Entry 5UUN (X-ray diffraction, 1.45 A resolution); this record covers chains B and A.

== Chain B (and A) ==
Name: Glutathione S-transferase-like protein
Organism: Novosphingobium aromaticivorans (strain ATCC 700278 / DSM 12444 / CIP 105152 / NBRC 16084 / F199)
Notes: chain A of this document is another copy of the same molecule, construct and numbering; everything in this record applies to it too
Reference sequence: Q2G542 (Q2G542_NOVAD); residues 6-293 here correspond to UniProt positions 1-288 (UniProt number = residue number - 5)
Sequence (293 residues; row label = number of the first residue in the row):
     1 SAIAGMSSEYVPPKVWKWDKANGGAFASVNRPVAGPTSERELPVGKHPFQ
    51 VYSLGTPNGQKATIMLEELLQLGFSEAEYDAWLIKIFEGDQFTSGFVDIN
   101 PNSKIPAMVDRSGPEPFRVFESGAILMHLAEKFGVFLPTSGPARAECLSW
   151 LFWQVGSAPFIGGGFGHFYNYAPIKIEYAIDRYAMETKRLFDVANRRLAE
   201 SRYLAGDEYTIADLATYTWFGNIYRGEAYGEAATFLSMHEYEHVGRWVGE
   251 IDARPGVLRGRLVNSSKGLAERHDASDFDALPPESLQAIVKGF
Unresolved in the structure: 1-9 (chain A: 1-7)
Sequence notes: expression tag (1-5)
Residues lining bound ligands:
  - glutathione (GSH), molecule 1: Phe26, Val29, Asn30, Thr56, Asn58, Lys61, Ile86, Gln91, Phe92, Ser103, Lys104, Ile105, Pro106, Glu121, Ser122, Gly123, Val155, Ala158, Pro159, Gly162, Gly163, His167, Trp219, Tyr229
  - glutathione (GSH), molecule 2: Gly156, Phe160, Arg182
From the paper describing this entry:
  - binding site for glutathione: Thr56, Asn58
  - conformationally variable residues (loop rearrangement): Gln287 to Phe293
  - catalytic residues: Tyr171, Tyr229, Phe293 (from molecular simulation)
  - mutagenesis - T56A (1000-fold), Y171F: decreased catalytic activity on GS-HPV
  - mutagenesis - Y229F: decreased catalytic activity

== Chain B / chain A interface ==
Residue-residue contacts - 153 pairs, chain B then chain A:
  Tyr10(B) with Lys175(A); Glu177(A)
  Pro12(B) with Lys175(A)
  Pro13(B) with Phe235(A)
  Lys14(B) with Thr234(A); Phe235(A)
  Val15(B) with Thr234(A); Phe235(A); Ser237(A)
  Trp16(B) with Asp181(A), hydrogen bond; Ala184(A); Met185(A), hydrophobic; Lys188(A); Phe235(A), hydrogen bond (backbone-backbone)
  Trp18(B) with Met185(A)
  Lys20(B) with Glu177(A), salt bridge
  Asn22(B) with Tyr178(A), hydrogen bond (side chain-backbone); Asp181(A); Arg182(A)
  Gly23(B) with Tyr178(A), hydrogen bond (backbone-side chain)
  Gly24(B) with Tyr178(A), hydrogen bond (backbone-side chain)
  Asn30(B) with Arg182(A); Met185(A)
  Arg31(B) with Met185(A); Arg189(A)
  Pro32(B) with Met185(A); Lys188(A); Arg189(A), hydrogen bond (backbone-backbone)
  Val33(B) with Arg189(A); Asp192(A)
  Ala34(B) with Asp192(A), hydrogen bond (backbone-side chain); Val193(A), hydrophobic; Arg196(A)
  Gly35(B) with Arg196(A)
  Pro36(B) with Arg196(A)
  Pro101(B) with Trp150(A), hydrophobic; Val193(A)
  Asn102(B) with Trp153(A), hydrogen bond; Arg189(A), hydrogen bond; Leu190(A); Val193(A)
  Lys104(B) with Arg189(A)
  Phe117(B) with Pro142(A), hydrophobic; Ala145(A), hydrophobic
  Arg118(B) with Glu146(A), salt bridge
  Val119(B) with Ser149(A)
  Phe120(B) with Ser149(A), hydrogen bond (backbone-side chain); Trp150(A)
  Glu121(B) with Ser149(A); Phe152(A); Trp153(A)
  Gly123(B) with Phe152(A)
  Ala124(B) with Leu148(A); Ser149(A); Phe152(A)
  Met127(B) with Met127(A), hydrophobic; Phe152(A), hydrophobic
  Glu131(B) with Glu131(A); Arg144(A), salt bridge
  Pro142(B) with Phe117(A), hydrophobic
  Arg144(B) with Glu131(A), salt bridge
  Ala145(B) with Phe117(A), hydrophobic
  Glu146(B) with Arg118(A), salt bridge
  Leu148(B) with Ala124(A); Met127(A), hydrophobic
  Ser149(B) with Val119(A); Phe120(A), hydrogen bond (side chain-backbone); Glu121(A); Ala124(A)
  Trp150(B) with Pro101(A), hydrophobic; Phe120(A)
  Leu151(B) with Phe152(A), hydrophobic
  Phe152(B) with Glu121(A); Gly123(A); Ala124(A); Met127(A), hydrophobic; Leu151(A), hydrophobic; Phe152(A), hydrophobic; Val155(A)
  Trp153(B) with Asn102(A), hydrogen bond; Glu121(A)
  Val155(B) with Phe152(A); Gly156(A)
  Gly156(B) with Val155(A); Pro159(A)
  Pro159(B) with Gly156(A); Pro159(A), hydrophobic; Phe160(A), hydrophobic
  Phe160(B) with Pro159(A), hydrophobic
  Gly163(B) with Arg182(A), hydrogen bond (backbone-side chain); Tyr183(A), hydrogen bond (backbone-side chain)
  Gly164(B) with Tyr183(A)
  His167(B) with Tyr178(A), hydrogen bond; Arg182(A), hydrogen bond
  Phe168(B) with Tyr178(A), hydrophobic; Tyr183(A)
  Ala172(B) with Tyr178(A)
  Pro173(B) with Tyr178(A)
  Ile174(B) with Glu9(A)
  Lys175(B) with Glu9(A), hydrogen bond (backbone-side chain); Tyr10(A); Pro12(A)
  Glu177(B) with Tyr10(A); Lys20(A), salt bridge
  Tyr178(B) with Asn22(A), hydrogen bond (backbone-side chain); Gly23(A), hydrogen bond (side chain-backbone); Gly24(A); His167(A), hydrogen bond; Phe168(A), hydrophobic; Ala172(A); Pro173(A); Ile174(A), hydrophobic; Ile176(A), hydrophobic
  Ile180(B) with Pro12(A), hydrophobic
  Asp181(B) with Trp16(A), hydrogen bond; Asn22(A)
  Arg182(B) with Asn22(A); Gly163(A), hydrogen bond (side chain-backbone); His167(A), hydrogen bond
  Tyr183(B) with Gly163(A), hydrogen bond (side chain-backbone); Gly164(A); Phe168(A); Tyr183(A)
  Ala184(B) with Trp16(A)
  Met185(B) with Trp16(A), hydrophobic; Trp18(A); Asn22(A); Asn30(A); Arg31(A); Pro32(A)
  Lys188(B) with Trp16(A); Pro32(A)
  Arg189(B) with Arg31(A); Pro32(A), hydrogen bond (backbone-backbone); Val33(A); Ala34(A); Asn102(A), hydrogen bond; Lys104(A)
  Leu190(B) with Asn102(A)
  Asp192(B) with Val33(A); Ala34(A), hydrogen bond (side chain-backbone)
  Val193(B) with Ala34(A), hydrophobic; Pro101(A); Asn102(A)
  Arg196(B) with Ala34(A); Gly35(A); Pro36(A)
  Thr234(B) with Lys14(A)
  Phe235(B) with Pro13(A); Lys14(A); Val15(A); Trp16(A), hydrogen bond (backbone-backbone)
  Ser237(B) with Val15(A)
Also at the interface, not in a pair above, chain B (74 interface residues in all): His128, Ile176, Ala179, Glu186, Arg197
Also at the interface, not in a pair above, chain A (75 interface residues in all): His128, Ala179, Ile180, Glu186, Arg197

== Overview ==
Chain B and chain A form an interface of 74 and 75 residues respectively, with 28 hydrogen bonds and 6 salt
bridges. Among the polar pairs are Lys20(B)-Glu177(A), Arg118(B)-Glu146(A) and Glu131(B)-Arg144(A). Ligands of
chain B: glutathione. The paper reports catalytic residues Tyr171(B), Tyr229(B) and Phe293(B); T56A and Y171F
of chain B reduce catalytic activity on GS-HPV.
Both chains are Glutathione S-transferase-like protein (Novosphingobium aromaticivorans (strain ATCC 700278 /
DSM 12444 / CIP 105152 / NBRC 16084 / F199)). Entry 5UUN (Crystal structure of SARO_2595 from Novosphingobium
aromaticivorans) was determined by X-ray diffraction (same publication as 5UUO).
